PDB entry 8DWY | electron microscopy, 3.18 A resolution | chains R and T of the 20 polymer chains in the assembly

# Chain R (and T)
Protein: Capsid protein
Source organism: Chikungunya virus strain Senegal 37997
Notes: chain T of this document is another copy of the same molecule, construct and numbering; everything in this record applies to it too
Reference sequence: Q5XXP3 (POLS_CHIK3); residue numbers follow UniProt; this construct covers 111-261
Amino-acid sequence (151 residues; numbered 111 to 261; the number before each row is that of its first residue):
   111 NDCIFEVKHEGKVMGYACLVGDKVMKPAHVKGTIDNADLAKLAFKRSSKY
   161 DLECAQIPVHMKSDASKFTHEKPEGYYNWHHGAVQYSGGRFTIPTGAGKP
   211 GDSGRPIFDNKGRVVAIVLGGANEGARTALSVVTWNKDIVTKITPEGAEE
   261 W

# How chain R and chain T interact
Pairs across the interface (5; chain R residue first):
  V169(R) with E234(T)
  H170(R) with E234(T)
  K172(R) with E234(T), hydrogen bond (backbone-side chain)
  S173(R) with E234(T), hydrogen bond; R237(T)
Also at the interface, not in a pair above, chain R (5 interface residues in all): M171
Also at the interface, not in a pair above, chain T (5 interface residues in all): R200, G235, A236

# In short
The chain R/chain T interface involves 5 residues from each chain, with 2 hydrogen bonds. Polar pairs include
K172(R)-E234(T) and S173(R)-E234(T).
Chain R and chain T are both Capsid protein (Chikungunya virus strain Senegal 37997); the structure,
Chikungunya VLP in complex with neutralizing Fab CHK-265 (asymmetric unit), was determined by electron
microscopy, deposited together with 8DWX.
